7X7V - chains F and A of the 7 polymer chains in the assembly; structure by electron microscopy, 3.83 A resolution.

Chain F:
Protein: X17 light chain
Organism: Mus musculus
Amino-acid sequence (107 residues; numbered 1 to 107; the number before each row is that of its first residue):
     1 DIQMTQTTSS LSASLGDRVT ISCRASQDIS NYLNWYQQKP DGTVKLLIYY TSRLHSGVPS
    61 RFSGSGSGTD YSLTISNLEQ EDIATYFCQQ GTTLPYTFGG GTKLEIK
Disulfide bonds: Cys23-Cys88

Chain A:
Protein: X17 heavy chain
Organism: Mus musculus
Amino-acid sequence (119 residues; row label = number of the first residue in the row):
     1 QVQLQQSGAE LARPGASVKL SCKASGYTFT FYWMQWLKQR PGQGLEWIGA IYPGDGDTRY
    61 TQRFKDKATL TADKSSSTAY IQLSSLASED SAVYYCAGGE YDNYGFDYWG QGTTLTVSS
Disulfide bonds: Cys22-Cys96

Interface between chain F and chain A:
Contacting residue pairs (21):
  Asn34(F) - Gly105(A)
  Tyr36(F) - Gly105(A)
  Tyr36(F) - Phe106(A)  hydrogen bond (side chain-backbone)
  Tyr36(F) - Trp109(A)
  Gln38(F) - Gln39(A)  hydrogen bond
  Gln38(F) - Tyr95(A)  hydrogen bond
  Gly42(F) - Tyr95(A)  hydrogen bond (backbone-side chain)
  Gly42(F) - Gln111(A)
  Val44(F) - Trp109(A)
  Leu46(F) - Gly105(A)
  Leu46(F) - Phe106(A)
  Leu46(F) - Asp107(A)
  Tyr49(F) - Tyr104(A)
  Phe87(F) - Leu45(A)  hydrophobic
  Leu94(F) - Trp47(A)  hydrophobic
  Leu94(F) - Arg59(A)
  Pro95(F) - Trp47(A)  hydrophobic
  Tyr96(F) - Trp47(A)
  Phe98(F) - Leu37(A)  hydrophobic
  Phe98(F) - Leu45(A)
  Gly99(F) - Gly44(A)
Also at the interface, not in a pair above, chain F (18 interface residues in all): Tyr50, Ser56, Gln89, Gly91, Gly100
Also at the interface, not in a pair above, chain A (16 interface residues in all): Thr61, Asp102, Asn103

Overview:
18 residues of chain F and 16 residues of chain A are in contact, with 4 hydrogen bonds. Polar pairs include
Tyr36(F)-Phe106(A), Gln38(F)-Gln39(A) and Gln38(F)-Tyr95(A).
Chain F is X17 light chain and chain A is X17 heavy chain, both from Mus musculus; the structure, Cryo-EM
structure of SARS-CoV spike protein in complex with three nAbs X01, X10 and X17, was determined by electron
microscopy, deposited together with 7X7T and 7X7U.
